8RHJ - chains L and V of the 34 polymer chains in the assembly; structure by X-ray diffraction, 3.05 A resolution.

== Chain L ==
Molecule: Proteasome subunit beta type-6
Source organism: Saccharomyces cerevisiae
UniProtKB: P23724 (PSB6_YEAST); residues 1-222 here correspond to UniProt positions 20-241 (UniProt number = residue number + 19)
Chain sequence (222 residues; numbered 1 to 222; the number before each row is that of its first residue):
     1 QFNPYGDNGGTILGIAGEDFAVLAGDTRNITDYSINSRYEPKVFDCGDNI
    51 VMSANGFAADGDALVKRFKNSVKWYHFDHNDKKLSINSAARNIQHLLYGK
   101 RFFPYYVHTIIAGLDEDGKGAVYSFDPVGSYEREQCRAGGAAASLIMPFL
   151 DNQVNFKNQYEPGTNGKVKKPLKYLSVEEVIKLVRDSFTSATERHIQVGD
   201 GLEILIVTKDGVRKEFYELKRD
Bound ions: Mg2+: Asp222 (shared with Ile168(V), Asp171(V) of chain V)

== Chain V ==
Molecule: Proteasome subunit beta type-2
Source organism: Saccharomyces cerevisiae
Notes: EC 3.4.25.1
UniProtKB: P25043 (PSB2_YEAST); residues 6-237 here correspond to UniProt positions 30-261 (UniProt number = residue number + 24)
Chain sequence (232 residues; row label = number of the first residue in the row):
     6 TTIVGVKFNNGVVIAADTRSTQGPIVADKNCAKLHRISPKIWCAGAGTAA
    56 DTEAVTQLIGSNIELHSLYTSREPRVVSALQMLKQHLFKYQGHIGAYLIV
   106 AGVDPTGSHLFSIHAHGSTDVGYYLSLGSGSLAAMAVLESHWKQDLTKEE
   156 AIKLASDAIQAGIWNDLGSGSNVDVCVMEIGKDAEYLRNYLTPNVREEKQ
   206 KSYKFPRGTTAVLKESIVNICDIQEEQVDITA
Not modelled in the structure: 228-237
Bound ions: Mg2+: Ile168, Asp171 (shared with Asp222(L) of chain L)

== How chain L and chain V interact ==
Pairs across the interface - 57 pairs, chain L then chain V:
  Ile30(L) - Leu172(V)  hydrophobic
  Asp32(L) - Leu172(V)
  Tyr33(L) - Gly28(V)
  Tyr33(L) - Asn170(V)
  Tyr33(L) - Asp171(V)
  Tyr33(L) - Leu172(V)  hydrogen bond (backbone-backbone)
  Tyr33(L) - Gly173(V)
  Ile35(L) - Trp169(V)
  Ile35(L) - Leu172(V)  hydrophobic
  Arg38(L) - Trp169(V)  hydrogen bond (side chain-backbone)
  Arg38(L) - Asn170(V)
  Leu145(L) - Ile30(V)  hydrophobic
  Phe149(L) - Tyr208(V)  hydrophobic
  Asn152(L) - Phe210(V)
  Gln153(L) - Tyr208(V)
  Gln153(L) - Phe210(V)
  Asn158(L) - Thr214(V)
  Gln159(L) - Phe210(V)
  Gln159(L) - Thr214(V)
  Tyr160(L) - Thr214(V)  hydrogen bond (backbone-backbone)
  Tyr160(L) - Ala216(V)  hydrophobic
  Pro162(L) - Arg212(V)
  Pro162(L) - Gly213(V)
  Gly166(L) - Ala216(V)
  Glu179(L) - Lys206(V)
  Lys182(L) - Gln205(V)
  Leu183(L) - Tyr208(V)
  Arg185(L) - Glu202(V)  salt bridge
  Arg185(L) - Gln205(V)  hydrogen bond
  Asp186(L) - Lys204(V)
  Asp186(L) - Gln205(V)  hydrogen bond (side chain-backbone)
  Asp186(L) - Lys206(V)  hydrogen bond (side chain-backbone)
  Asp186(L) - Tyr208(V)  hydrogen bond
  Thr189(L) - Arg201(V)  hydrogen bond
  Ser190(L) - Arg201(V)  hydrogen bond
  Glu193(L) - Val31(V)
  Glu193(L) - Lys34(V)  salt bridge
  Glu193(L) - Arg201(V)
  Arg194(L) - Pro29(V)
  Arg194(L) - Ile30(V)
  Arg194(L) - Val31(V)  hydrogen bond (side chain-backbone)
  Arg194(L) - Ala32(V)  hydrogen bond (side chain-backbone)
  Arg194(L) - Lys34(V)
  His195(L) - Pro29(V)
  His195(L) - Ile30(V)
  Ile196(L) - Arg24(V)
  Ile196(L) - Pro29(V)  hydrogen bond (backbone-backbone)
  Ile196(L) - Val31(V)  hydrophobic
  Ile196(L) - Leu172(V)
  Lys220(L) - Asn199(V)  hydrogen bond (side chain-backbone)
  Arg221(L) - Trp169(V)
  Asp222(L) - Arg24(V)  salt bridge
  Asp222(L) - Ile168(V)
  Asp222(L) - Ser174(V)
  Asp222(L) - Gly175(V)
  Asp222(L) - Ser176(V)  hydrogen bond (side chain-backbone)
  Asp222(L) - Asn199(V)
Also at the interface, not in a pair above, chain L (31 interface residues in all): Arg28, Ser34, Glu218
Also at the interface, not in a pair above, chain V (33 interface residues in all): Thr26, Asp33, Ser134, Val200, Pro211

== Overview ==
31 residues of chain L and 33 residues of chain V are in contact; the contacts include 14 hydrogen bonds and 3
salt bridges. Polar pairs include Arg185(L)-Glu202(V), Glu193(L)-Lys34(V) and Asp222(L)-Arg24(V). Asp222(L),
Ile168(V) and Asp171(V) coordinate Mg2+.
Chain L is Proteasome subunit beta type-6 and chain V is Proteasome subunit beta type-2, both from
Saccharomyces cerevisiae; the structure, Yeast 20S proteasome in complex with a macrocyclic oxindole
epoxyketone (compound 5), was determined by X-ray diffraction, deposited together with 8RHK and 8RHL.
